Entry 1JIV (X-ray diffraction, 2.07 A resolution); this record covers chain A.

# Chain A
Protein: DNA beta-glucosyltransferase
Source organism: Enterobacteria phage T4
Notes: EC 2.4.1.27
Reference sequence: P04547 (GSTB_BPT4); numbering as in UniProt (aligned over 1-351)
Amino-acid sequence (351 residues; numbered 1 to 351; the number before each row is that of its first residue):
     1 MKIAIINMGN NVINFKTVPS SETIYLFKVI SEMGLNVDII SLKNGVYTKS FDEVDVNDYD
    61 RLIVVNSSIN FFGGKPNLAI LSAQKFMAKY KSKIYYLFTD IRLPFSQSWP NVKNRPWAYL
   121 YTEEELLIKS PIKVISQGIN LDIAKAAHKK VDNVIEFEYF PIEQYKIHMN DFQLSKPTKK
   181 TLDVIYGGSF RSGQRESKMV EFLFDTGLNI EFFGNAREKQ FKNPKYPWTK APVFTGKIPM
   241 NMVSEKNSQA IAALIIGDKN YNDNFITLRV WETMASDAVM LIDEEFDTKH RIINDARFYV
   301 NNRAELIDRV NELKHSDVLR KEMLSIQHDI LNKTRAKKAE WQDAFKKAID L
Ion coordination: Mg2+ site 1 near Glu-163 (its only coordinating residue here); Mg2+ site 2 near Glu-305 (its only coordinating residue here)
Residues lining bound ligands: UDP (uridine-5'-diphosphate): Val-18, Gly-187, Gly-188, Ser-189, Arg-191, Arg-195, Phe-213, Gly-214, Gly-236, Lys-237, Ile-238, Pro-239, Met-240, Val-243, Ile-256, Tyr-261, Thr-267, Leu-268, Arg-269, Glu-272

# In short
Ligands of chain A: UDP.
Chain A is DNA beta-glucosyltransferase (Enterobacteria phage T4); the structure, T4 phage BGT in complex with
Mg2+ : Form II, was determined by X-ray diffraction together with 1JEJ, 1JG6, 1JG7, 1JIU and 1JIX from the
same study.
